Entry 6UQ3 (X-ray diffraction, 3.47 A resolution); this record covers chains A and I of the 13 polymer chains in the assembly.

Chain A:
Molecule: DNA-directed RNA polymerase II subunit RPB1
From: Saccharomyces cerevisiae (strain ATCC 204508 / S288c)
Notes: EC 2.7.7.6
UniProtKB: P04050 (RPB1_YEAST); numbering as in UniProt (aligned over 1-1733)
Sequence (1733 residues; each row starts with the number of its first residue):
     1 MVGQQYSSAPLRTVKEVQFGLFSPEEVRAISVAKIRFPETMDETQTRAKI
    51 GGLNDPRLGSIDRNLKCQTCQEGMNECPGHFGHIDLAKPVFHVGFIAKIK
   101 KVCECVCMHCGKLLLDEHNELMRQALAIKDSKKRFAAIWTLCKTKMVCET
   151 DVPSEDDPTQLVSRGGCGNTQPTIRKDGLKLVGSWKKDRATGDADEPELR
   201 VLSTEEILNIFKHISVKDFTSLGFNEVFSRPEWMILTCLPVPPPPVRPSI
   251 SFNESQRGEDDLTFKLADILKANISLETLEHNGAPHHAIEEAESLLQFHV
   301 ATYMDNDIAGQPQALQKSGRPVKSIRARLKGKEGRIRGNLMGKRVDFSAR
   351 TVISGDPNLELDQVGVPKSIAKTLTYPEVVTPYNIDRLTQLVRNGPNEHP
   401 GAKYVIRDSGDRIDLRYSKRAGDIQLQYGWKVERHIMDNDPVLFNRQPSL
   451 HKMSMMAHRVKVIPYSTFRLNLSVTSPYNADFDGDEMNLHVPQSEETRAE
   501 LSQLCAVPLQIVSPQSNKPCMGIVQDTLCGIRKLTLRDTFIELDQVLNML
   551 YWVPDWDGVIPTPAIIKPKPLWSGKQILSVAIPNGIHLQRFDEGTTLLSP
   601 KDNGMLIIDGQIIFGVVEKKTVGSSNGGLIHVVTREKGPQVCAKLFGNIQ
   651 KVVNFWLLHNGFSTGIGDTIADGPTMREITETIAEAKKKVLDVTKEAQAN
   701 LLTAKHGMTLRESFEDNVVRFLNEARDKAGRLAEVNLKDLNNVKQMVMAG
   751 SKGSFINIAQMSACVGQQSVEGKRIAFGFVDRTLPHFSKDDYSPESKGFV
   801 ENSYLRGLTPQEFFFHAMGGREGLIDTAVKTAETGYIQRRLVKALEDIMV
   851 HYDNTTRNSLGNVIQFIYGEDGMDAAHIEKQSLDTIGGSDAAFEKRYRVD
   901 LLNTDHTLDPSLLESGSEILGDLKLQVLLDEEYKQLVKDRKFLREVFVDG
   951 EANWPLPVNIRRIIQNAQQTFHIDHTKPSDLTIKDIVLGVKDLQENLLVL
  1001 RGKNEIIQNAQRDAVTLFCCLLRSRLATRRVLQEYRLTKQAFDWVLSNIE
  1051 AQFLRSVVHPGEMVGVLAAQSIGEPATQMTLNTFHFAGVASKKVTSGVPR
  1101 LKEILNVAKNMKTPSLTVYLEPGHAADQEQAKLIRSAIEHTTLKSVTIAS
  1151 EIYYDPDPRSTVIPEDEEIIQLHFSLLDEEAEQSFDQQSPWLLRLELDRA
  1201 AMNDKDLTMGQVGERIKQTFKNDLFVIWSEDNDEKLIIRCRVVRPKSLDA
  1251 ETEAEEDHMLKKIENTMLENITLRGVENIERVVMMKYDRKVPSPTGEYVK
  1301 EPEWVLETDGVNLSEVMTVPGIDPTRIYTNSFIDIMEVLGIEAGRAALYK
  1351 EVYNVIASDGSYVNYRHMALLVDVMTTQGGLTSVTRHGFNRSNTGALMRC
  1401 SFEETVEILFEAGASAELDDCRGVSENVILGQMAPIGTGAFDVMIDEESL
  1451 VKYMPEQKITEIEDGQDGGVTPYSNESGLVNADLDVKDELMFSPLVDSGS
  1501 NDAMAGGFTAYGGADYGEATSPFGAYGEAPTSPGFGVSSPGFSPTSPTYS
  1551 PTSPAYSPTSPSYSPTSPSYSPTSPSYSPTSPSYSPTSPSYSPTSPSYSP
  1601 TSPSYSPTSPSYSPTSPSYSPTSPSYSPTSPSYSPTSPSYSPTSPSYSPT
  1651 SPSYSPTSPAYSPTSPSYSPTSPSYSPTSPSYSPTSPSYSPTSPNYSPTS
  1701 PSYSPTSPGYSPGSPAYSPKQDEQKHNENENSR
Disordered / not traced: 1-2, 154-160, 187-198, 250-256, 1082-1091, 1177-1186, 1244-1256, 1447-1733
Disulfide bonds: Cys105-Cys142
Bound ions: Zn2+ site 1: Cys67, Cys70, Cys77, His80; Zn2+ site 2: Cys107, Cys110, Cys167; Mg2+: Asp483, Asp485 (shared with 1 residue of chain R)
UniProt features mapped onto this chain:
  - region: Pro248 to Asp260 (Lid loop), Asn306 to Lys323 (Rudder loop), Pro810 to Glu822 (Bridging helix)
  - binding site (Zn(2+)): Cys67, Cys70, Cys77, His80, Cys107, Cys110, Cys148, Cys167
  - binding site (Mg(2+)): Asp481, Asp483, Asp485
  - modified residue: Thr1471 (Phosphothreonine)
  - cross-link (Glycyl lysine isopeptide (Lys-Gly)): Lys695 (interchain with G-Cter in ubiquitin), Lys1246 (interchain with G-Cter in ubiquitin), Lys1350 (interchain with G-Cter in ubiquitin)
What the authors report for this chain:
  - binding site for Template strand DNA: Pro448, Thr831

Chain I:
Molecule: DNA-directed RNA polymerase II subunit RPB9
From: Saccharomyces cerevisiae (strain ATCC 204508 / S288c)
UniProtKB: P27999 (RPB9_YEAST); residue numbers follow UniProt; this construct covers 1-122
Sequence (122 residues; numbered 1 to 122; the number before each row is that of its first residue):
     1 MTTFRFCRDCNNMLYPREDKENNRLLFECRTCSYVEEAGSPLVYRHELIT
    51 NIGETAGVVQDIGSDPTLPRSDRECPKCHSRENVFFQSQQRRKDTSMVLF
   101 FVCLSCSHIFTSDQKNKRTQFS
Disordered / not traced: 1, 120-122
Bound ions: Zn2+ site 1: Cys7, Cys10, Cys29, Cys32; Zn2+ site 2: Cys75, Cys78, Cys103
UniProt features mapped onto this chain:
  - zinc finger: Cys7 to Cys32 (C4-type), Ser71 to Thr111 (TFIIS-type)
  - binding site (Zn(2+)): Cys7, Cys10, Cys29, Cys32, Cys75, Cys78, Cys103, Cys106
  - modified residue: Ser40 (Phosphoserine)

How chain A and chain I interact:
Pairs across the interface (53; chain A residue first):
  Ala697(A) with Met97(I)
  Gln698(A) with Met97(I); Val98(I); Leu99(I); Ser112(I), hydrogen bond (backbone-side chain)
  Ala699(A) with Ser112(I); Asp113(I); Gln114(I), hydrogen bond (backbone-backbone)
  Asn700(A) with Asp113(I), hydrogen bond; Lys115(I)
  Leu701(A) with Gln114(I)
  Thr709(A) with Lys93(I)
  Arg711(A) with Gln87(I), hydrogen bond; Thr95(I), hydrogen bond (side chain-backbone); Ser96(I); Met97(I)
  Asp781(A) with Arg91(I), salt bridge
  Arg782(A) with Thr67(I)
  Ser788(A) with Thr67(I); Pro69(I)
  Lys789(A) with Thr67(I), hydrogen bond; Leu68(I); Pro69(I)
  Asp790(A) with Phe86(I); Gln87(I)
  Tyr792(A) with Gln87(I)
  Thr1147(A) with Leu48(I)
  Ile1148(A) with Glu47(I); Leu48(I), hydrogen bond (backbone-backbone); Ile49(I), hydrogen bond (backbone-backbone)
  Ala1149(A) with Arg45(I); His46(I); Glu47(I)
  Ser1150(A) with Tyr44(I); Arg45(I); His46(I), hydrogen bond (backbone-backbone)
  Glu1151(A) with Leu42(I); Tyr44(I)
  Ile1152(A) with Pro41(I); Val43(I), hydrogen bond (backbone-backbone); Tyr44(I), hydrogen bond (backbone-backbone)
  Tyr1153(A) with Pro41(I); Leu42(I), hydrophobic
  Tyr1154(A) with Glu18(I), hydrogen bond; Asn23(I); Leu25(I), hydrophobic; Pro41(I), hydrogen bond (backbone-backbone)
  Pro1190(A) with Glu18(I)
  Asp1257(A) with Pro16(I); Val43(I)
  Lys1261(A) with Tyr44(I)
  Glu1264(A) with His46(I)
  Leu1268(A) with Leu48(I), hydrophobic
Other interface residues (no listed pair), chain A (32 interface residues in all): Leu710, Phe714, Lys1144, Pro1156, Val1162, Trp1191
Other interface residues (no listed pair), chain I (33 interface residues in all): Asp19, Arg24, Asp65, Arg92

Overview:
The interface between chain A and chain I involves 32 residues on one side and 33 on the other; the contacts
include 13 hydrogen bonds and 1 salt bridge. Polar contacts include Asp781(A)-Arg91(I), Gln698(A)-Ser112(I)
and Asn700(A)-Asp113(I). From the paper: a binding site for Template strand DNA at Pro448(A) and Thr831(A).
Here chain A is DNA-directed RNA polymerase II subunit RPB1 and chain I is DNA-directed RNA polymerase II
subunit RPB9, both from Saccharomyces cerevisiae (strain ATCC 204508 / S288c). Entry 6UQ3 (RNA polymerase II
elongation complex with 5-guanidinohydantoin lesion in state 5) was determined by X-ray diffraction, deposited
together with 6UPX, 6UPY, 6UPZ, 6UQ0, 6UQ1 and 6UQ2.
